PDB entry 3HYV | X-ray diffraction, 2.30 A resolution | chains C and E of the 3 polymer chains in the assembly

# Chain C (and E)
Molecule: Sulfide-quinone reductase
Organism: Aquifex aeolicus
Notes: EC 1.8.5.-; chain E of this document is another copy of the same molecule, construct and numbering; everything in this record applies to it too
Reference sequence: O67931 (O67931_AQUAE); numbering as in UniProt (aligned over 1-430)
Sequence (430 residues; row label = number of the first residue in the row):
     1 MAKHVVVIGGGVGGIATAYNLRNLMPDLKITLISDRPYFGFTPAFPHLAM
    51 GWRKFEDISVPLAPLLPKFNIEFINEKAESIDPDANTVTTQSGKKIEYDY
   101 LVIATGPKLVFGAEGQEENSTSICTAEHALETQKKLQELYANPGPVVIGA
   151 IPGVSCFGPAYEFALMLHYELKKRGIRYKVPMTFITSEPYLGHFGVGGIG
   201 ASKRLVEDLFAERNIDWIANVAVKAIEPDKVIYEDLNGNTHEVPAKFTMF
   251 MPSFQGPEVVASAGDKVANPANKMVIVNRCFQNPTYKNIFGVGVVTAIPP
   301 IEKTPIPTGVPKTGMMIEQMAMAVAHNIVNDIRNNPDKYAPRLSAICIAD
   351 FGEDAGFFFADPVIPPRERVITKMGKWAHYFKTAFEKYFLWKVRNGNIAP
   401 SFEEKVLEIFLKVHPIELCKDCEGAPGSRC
Unresolved in the structure: 1
Modified / non-standard residues: Cys156 (s-mercaptocysteine; CSS)
Curated features (UniProtKB/Swiss-Prot):
  - active site (Cysteine persulfide intermediate): Cys156, Cys347
  - binding site (FAD): Gly9 to Gly13, Ser34 to Arg36, Thr42, Pro43, Thr105, Val294, Gly314, Lys382
  - binding site (a quinone): Ile346
Cystine bridges: Cys280-Cys422, Cys419-Cys430
Covalently attached groups: hydrosulfuric acid (H2S) linked to Cys124; octathiocane (PS9) linked to Cys156
Ligand contacts:
  - FAD / hydrosulfuric acid: Ile8, Gly9, Gly10, Gly11, Val12, Gly13, Gly14, Ile33, Ser34, Asp35, Arg36, Thr42, Pro43, Phe45, Pro46, Glu76, Lys77, Ala78, Ala104, Thr105, Gly106, Pro107, Ile123, Pro159, Phe254, Val259, Gly293, Val294, Lys312, Thr313, Gly314, Met315, Ile317, Cys347, Ile348, Lys382
  - octathiocane (PS9): Phe157, Gly158, Pro159, Glu162, Phe194, Cys347, Ile348, Ala349
What the authors report for this chain:
  - binding site for sulfate ion: Lys172, Arg369, Trp391, Arg394, Asn395
  - binding site for dodecyl-beta-D-maltoside: Phe357, Lys373, Trp377, Phe381, Leu407, Phe410, Leu411
  - binding site for the ligand FAD: Cys124
  - binding site for hydrosulfuric acid: Cys124
  - catalytic residues: Cys124, Cys156, Glu318, Cys347 (proposed by the authors, not directly observed)
  - binding site for octathiocane: Cys156, Phe194, Ile199, Cys347, Ala349, Phe358
  - self-association interface (contacts with another copy of this molecule): Arg204

# How chain C and chain E interact
Contacting residue pairs - 24 pairs, chain C then chain E:
  Lys172(C) - Glu368(E)
  Lys172(C) - Arg369(E)
  Gly175(C) - Glu368(E)
  Ile176(C) - Glu368(E)
  Arg177(C) - Pro366(E)
  Arg177(C) - Arg367(E)
  Arg177(C) - Glu368(E)  hydrogen bond (backbone-side chain)
  Tyr178(C) - Arg342(E)
  Tyr178(C) - Pro366(E)
  Tyr178(C) - Glu368(E)  hydrogen bond (backbone-side chain)
  Tyr178(C) - Glu417(E)  hydrogen bond
  Tyr178(C) - Arg429(E)  hydrogen bond (backbone-side chain)
  Lys179(C) - Cys430(E)
  Val180(C) - Pro366(E)
  Pro181(C) - Pro366(E)
  Arg204(C) - Arg204(E)
  Glu207(C) - Arg204(E)  salt bridge
  Asp208(C) - Ala201(E)
  Asp208(C) - Arg204(E)  salt bridge
  Ala211(C) - Gly200(E)
  Glu212(C) - Val370(E)
  Asn214(C) - Pro365(E)
  Asn214(C) - Pro366(E)
  Asn214(C) - Arg367(E)
Also at the interface, not in a pair above, chain C (15 interface residues in all): Leu171
Also at the interface, not in a pair above, chain E (14 interface residues in all): Pro362

# Summary
15 residues of chain C face 14 of chain E across their interface; the contacts include 4 hydrogen bonds and 2
salt bridges. Polar pairs include Glu207(C)-Arg204(E), Asp208(C)-Arg204(E) and Arg177(C)-Glu368(E). The paper
reports catalytic residues Cys124(C), Cys156(C) and Glu318(C) among others; a binding site for
dodecyl-beta-D-maltoside at Phe357(C), Lys373(C) and Trp377(C) among others.
Both chains are Sulfide-quinone reductase (Aquifex aeolicus). Entry 3HYV (3-D X-Ray structure of the
sulfide:quinone oxidoreductase from the hyperthermophilic bacterium Aquifex aeolicus) was determined by X-ray
diffraction (same publication as 3HYW and 3HYX).
